Entry 7LVV (electron microscopy, 3.25 A resolution); this record covers chains B and E of the 8 polymer chains in the assembly.

[Chain B]
Molecule: Site-specific DNA-methyltransferase (adenine-specific)
From: Deinococcus wulumuqiensis
Notes: EC 2.1.1.72
UniProt: A0A345IJ72 (A0A345IJ72_9DEIO); numbering as in UniProt (aligned over 1-1029)
Sequence (1029 residues; each row starts with the number of its first residue):
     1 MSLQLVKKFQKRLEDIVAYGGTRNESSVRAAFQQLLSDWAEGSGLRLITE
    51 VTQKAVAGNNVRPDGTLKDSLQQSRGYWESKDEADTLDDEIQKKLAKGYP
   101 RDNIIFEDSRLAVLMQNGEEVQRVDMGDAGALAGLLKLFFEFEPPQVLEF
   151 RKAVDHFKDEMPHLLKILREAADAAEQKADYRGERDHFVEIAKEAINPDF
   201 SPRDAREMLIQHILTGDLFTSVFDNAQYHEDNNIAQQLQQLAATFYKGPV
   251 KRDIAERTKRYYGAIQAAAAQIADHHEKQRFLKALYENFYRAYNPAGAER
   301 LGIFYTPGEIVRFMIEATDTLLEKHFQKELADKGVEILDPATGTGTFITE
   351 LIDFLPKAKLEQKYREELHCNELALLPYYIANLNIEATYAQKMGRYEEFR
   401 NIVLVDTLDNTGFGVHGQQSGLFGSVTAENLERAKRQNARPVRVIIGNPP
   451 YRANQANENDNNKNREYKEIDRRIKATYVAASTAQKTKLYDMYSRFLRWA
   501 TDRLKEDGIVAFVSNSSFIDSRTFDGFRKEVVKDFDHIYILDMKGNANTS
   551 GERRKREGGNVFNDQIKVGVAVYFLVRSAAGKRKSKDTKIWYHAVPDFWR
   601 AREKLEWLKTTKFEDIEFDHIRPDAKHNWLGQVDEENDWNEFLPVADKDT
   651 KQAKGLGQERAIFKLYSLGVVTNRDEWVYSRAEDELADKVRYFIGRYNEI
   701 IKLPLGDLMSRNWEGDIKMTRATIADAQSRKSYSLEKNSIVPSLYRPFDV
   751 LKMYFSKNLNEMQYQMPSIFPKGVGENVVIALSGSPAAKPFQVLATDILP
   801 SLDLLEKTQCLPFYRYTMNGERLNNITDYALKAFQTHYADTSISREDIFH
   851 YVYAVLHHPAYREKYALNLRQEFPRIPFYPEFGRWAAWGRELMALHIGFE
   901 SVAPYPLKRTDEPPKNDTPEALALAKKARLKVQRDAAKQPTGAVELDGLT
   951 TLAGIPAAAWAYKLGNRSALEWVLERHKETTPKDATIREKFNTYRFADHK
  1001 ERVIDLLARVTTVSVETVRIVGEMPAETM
Disordered / not traced: 1, 413-420, 579-586
Bound ions: Ca2+: Asp64, Glu79, Ser80 (shared with DC23(E) of chain E)
Small-molecule neighbours: S-adenosylmethionine (SAM): Tyr286, Leu301, Gly302, Ile303, Phe304, Tyr305, Thr306, Pro340, Ala341, Thr342, Gly343, Thr344, Thr346, Phe347, Glu372, Leu373, Ala374, Pro377, Val405, Asp406, Thr407, Leu408, Asn448, Pro450, Tyr467, Met492, Phe496
From the paper describing this entry:
  - binding site for the 29-nt DNA strand (chain E): Phe304, Tyr451
  - self-association interface (contacts with another copy of this molecule); pairs are residue here / residue on that copy: Arg252-Tyr396 (cation-pi contact), Lys251

[Chain E]
Molecule: 29-nt DNA strand
Sequence (29 nucleotides; row label = number of the first residue in the row):
     1 CAGCCCATGGACCCAGAACCACCCACCCG
Disordered / not traced: 29
Bound ions: Ca2+: DC23 (shared with Asp64(B), Glu79(B), Ser80(B) of chain B)

[Interface between chain B and chain E]
Contacting residue pairs (15; chain B residue first):
  Asn24(B) - DC24(E)  phosphate contact
  Glu25(B) - DC23(E)  phosphate contact
  Glu25(B) - DC24(E)  hydrogen bond to the phosphate
  Ser26(B) - DC24(E)  hydrogen bond to the phosphate
  Asn59(B) - DA21(E)  phosphate contact
  Asn60(B) - DA21(E)  sugar contact
  Val61(B) - DC22(E)  phosphate contact
  Arg62(B) - DA21(E)  hydrogen bond to the sugar
  Arg62(B) - DC22(E)  hydrogen bond to the phosphate
  Asp64(B) - DC23(E)  phosphate contact
  Glu79(B) - DC23(E)  phosphate contact
  Lys94(B) - DC22(E)  salt bridge to the phosphate
  Lys94(B) - DC23(E)  salt bridge to the phosphate
  Lys97(B) - DC22(E)  salt bridge to the phosphate
  Tyr99(B) - DC22(E)  hydrogen bond to the phosphate
Other interface residues (no listed pair), chain B (13 interface residues in all): Ser80

[Overview]
The interface between chain B and chain E involves 13 residues on one side and 4 on the other; the contacts
include 5 hydrogen bonds and 3 salt bridges. Among the polar pairs are Arg62(B)-DA21(E), Glu25(B)-DC24(E) and
Ser26(B)-DC24(E). The paper reports a binding site for the 29-nt DNA strand (chain E) at Phe304(B) and
Tyr451(B); a self-association interface involving Lys251(B) and Arg252(B).
Chain B is Site-specific DNA-methyltransferase (adenine-specific) (Deinococcus wulumuqiensis) and chain E is a
29-nt DNA strand; the structure, cryoEM structure DrdV-DNA complex, was determined by electron microscopy,
deposited together with 7LO5.
